PDB entry 6YQS | X-ray diffraction, 1.68 A resolution | chain AAA

[Chain AAA]
Name: Bromodomain-containing protein 9
From: Homo sapiens
Reference sequence: Q9H8M2 (BRD9_HUMAN); residues 18-122 here correspond to UniProt positions 134-238 (UniProt number = residue number + 116)
Chain sequence (106 residues; row label = number of the first residue in the row):
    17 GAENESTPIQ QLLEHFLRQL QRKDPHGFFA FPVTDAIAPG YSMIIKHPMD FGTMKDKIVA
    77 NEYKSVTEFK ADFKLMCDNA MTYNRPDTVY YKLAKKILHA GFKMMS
Disordered / not traced: 17-21
Sequence notes: expression tag (17)
Small-molecule neighbours: P8Z (2,4-dimethyl-5-[[2-(4-methylpiperazin-1-yl)phenyl]methylamino]pyridazin-3-one): Phe-44, Phe-45, Phe-47, Pro-48, Val-49, Ile-53, Ala-54, Tyr-57, Ala-96, Tyr-99, Asn-100, Tyr-106
Swiss-Prot annotation at these positions:
  - region: Thr-98 to Asn-100 (Histone H4K5ac H4K8ac and histone H4K5bu H4K8bu binding)
  - site (Histone H4K5ac H4K8ac and histone H4K5bu H4K8bu binding): Ile-53, Tyr-106

[In short]
Bound to chain AAA: compound P8Z.
Chain AAA is Bromodomain-containing protein 9 (Homo sapiens); the structure, BRD9 with
methylpiperazinyl-benzyl-amino-dimethylpyridazinone, was determined by X-ray diffraction, deposited together
with 6YQW, 6YQR and 6YQZ.
